Entry 7ZZQ (electron microscopy, 2.60 A resolution); this record covers chains I and T of the 30 polymer chains in the assembly.

[Chain I]
Protein: Cellulose biosynthesis protein
Source organism: Komagataeibacter hansenii ATCC 23769
UniProt: Q76KJ6 (Q76KJ6_KOMHA); residues 2-156 here = UniProt positions 2-156
Amino-acid sequence (158 residues; row label = number of the first residue in the row; numbers below 1 keep their minus sign (Met-1 is residue -1)):
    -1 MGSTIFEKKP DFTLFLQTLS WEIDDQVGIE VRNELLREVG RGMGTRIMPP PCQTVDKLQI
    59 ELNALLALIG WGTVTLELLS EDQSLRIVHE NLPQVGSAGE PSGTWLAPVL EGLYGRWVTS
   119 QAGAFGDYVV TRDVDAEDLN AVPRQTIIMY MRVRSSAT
Disordered / not traced: -1 to 6, 132-138, 152-156
Differences from the reference sequence: initiating methionine (-1); expression tag (0-1)

[Chain T]
Protein: BcsH fragment
Source organism: Komagataeibacter hansenii ATCC 23769
UniProt: D5QCK0 (D5QCK0_KOMHA); residues 293-353 here correspond to UniProt positions 285-345 (UniProt number = residue number - 8)
Amino-acid sequence (89 residues; row label = number of the first residue in the row):
   265 MSYYHHHHHH DYDIPTTLEV LFQGPMGSTK TDTNSSQASR PGSPVASPDG SPTMAEVFMT
   325 LGGRATELLS PRPSLREALL RRRENEEES
Disordered / not traced: 265-311, 330-336, 347-353
Differences from the reference sequence: initiating methionine (265); expression tag (266-292)
Reported in the primary citation:
  - mutagenesis - L339D/L343D: abolished binding to Cellulose biosynthesis protein (chain I)

[Chain I / chain T interface]
Pairs across the interface - 8 pairs, chain I then chain T:
  Glu20(I) - Arg328(T)  salt bridge
  Asp23(I) - Arg328(T)  salt bridge
  Gln24(I) - Leu339(T)
  Val25(I) - Leu339(T)  hydrophobic
  Val25(I) - Arg340(T)  hydrogen bond (backbone-side chain)
  Val25(I) - Leu343(T)  hydrophobic
  Val29(I) - Arg340(T)
  Val29(I) - Leu343(T)  hydrophobic

[Summary]
Chain I and chain T form an interface of 5 and 4 residues respectively; the contacts include 1 hydrogen bond
and 2 salt bridges. Polar pairs include Glu20(I)-Arg328(T), Asp23(I)-Arg328(T) and Val25(I)-Arg340(T). From
the paper: L339D/L343D of chain T abolish binding to Cellulose biosynthesis protein (chain I).
Here chain I is Cellulose biosynthesis protein and chain T is BcsH fragment, both from Komagataeibacter
hansenii ATCC 23769. Entry 7ZZQ (BcsH-BcsD 'beads-on-a-string' filament, local refine) was determined by
electron microscopy together with 7ZZY from the same study.
